Entry 3ZMT (X-ray diffraction, 3.10 A resolution); this record covers chains A and C of the 3 polymer chains in the assembly.

# Chain A
Protein: Lysine-specific histone demethylase 1A
Source organism: Homo sapiens
Notes: EC 1.-.-.-
UniProt: O60341 (KDM1A_HUMAN); aligned to UniProt positions 1-872 over residues -19 to 852 (the alignment contains insertions or deletions, so no single offset holds)
Sequence (872 residues; numbered -19 to 852; the number before each row is that of its first residue; numbers below 1 keep their minus sign (Met-19 is residue -19)):
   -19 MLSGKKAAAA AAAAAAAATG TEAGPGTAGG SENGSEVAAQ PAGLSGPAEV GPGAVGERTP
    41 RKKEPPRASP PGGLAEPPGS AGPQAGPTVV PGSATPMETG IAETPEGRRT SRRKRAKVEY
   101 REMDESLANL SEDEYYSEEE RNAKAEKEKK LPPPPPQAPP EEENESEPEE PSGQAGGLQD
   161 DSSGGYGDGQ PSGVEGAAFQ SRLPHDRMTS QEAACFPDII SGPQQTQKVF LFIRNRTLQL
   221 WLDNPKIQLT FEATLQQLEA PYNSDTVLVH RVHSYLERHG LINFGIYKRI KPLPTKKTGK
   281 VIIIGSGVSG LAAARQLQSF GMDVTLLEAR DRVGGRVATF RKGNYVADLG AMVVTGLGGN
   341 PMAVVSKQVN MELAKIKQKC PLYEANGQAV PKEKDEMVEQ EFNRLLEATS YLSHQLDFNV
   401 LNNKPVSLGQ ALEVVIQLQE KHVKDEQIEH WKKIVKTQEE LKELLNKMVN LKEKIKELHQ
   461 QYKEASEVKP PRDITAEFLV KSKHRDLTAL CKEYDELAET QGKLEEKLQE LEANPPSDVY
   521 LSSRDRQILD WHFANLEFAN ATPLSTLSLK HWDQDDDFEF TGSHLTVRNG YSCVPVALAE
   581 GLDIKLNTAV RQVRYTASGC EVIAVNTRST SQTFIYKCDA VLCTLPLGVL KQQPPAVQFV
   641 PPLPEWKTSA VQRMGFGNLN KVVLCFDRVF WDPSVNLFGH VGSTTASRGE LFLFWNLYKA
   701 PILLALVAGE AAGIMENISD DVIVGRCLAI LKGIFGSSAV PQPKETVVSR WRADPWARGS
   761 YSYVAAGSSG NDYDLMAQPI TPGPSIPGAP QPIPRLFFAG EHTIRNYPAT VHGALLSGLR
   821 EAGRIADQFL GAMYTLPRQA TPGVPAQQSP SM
Disordered / not traced: -19 to 171, 837-852
Sequence notes: conflict Pro171 (Ala191 in O60341)
Small-molecule neighbours: FAD (flavin-adenine dinucleotide): Ile284, Gly285, Ser286, Gly287, Val288, Ser289, Gly290, Leu307, Glu308, Ala309, Arg310, Gly314, Gly315, Arg316, Val317, Leu329, Gly330, Ala331, Met332, Val333, Thr588, Ala589, Val590, Thr624, Leu625, Pro626, Val629, Val637, Leu659, Lys661, Trp751, Trp756, Ser760, Tyr761, Gly800, Glu801, Ala809, Thr810, Val811, His812, Ala814

# Chain C
Protein: Peptide
Source organism: Homo sapiens
Sequence (6 residues; row label = number of the first residue in the row):
     1 PRSFLV

# How chain A and chain C interact
Contacting residue pairs (24):
  Thr335(A) - Phe4(C)
  Leu386(A) - Arg2(C)
  Asn535(A) - Leu5(C)
  Asn535(A) - Val6(C)  hydrogen bond (side chain-backbone)
  Leu536(A) - Leu5(C)  hydrophobic
  Phe538(A) - Phe4(C)
  Phe538(A) - Val6(C)  hydrophobic
  Ala539(A) - Pro1(C)
  Ala539(A) - Phe4(C)
  Ala539(A) - Leu5(C)
  Asn540(A) - Pro1(C)
  Trp552(A) - Arg2(C)
  Asp553(A) - Arg2(C)  salt bridge
  Asp555(A) - Pro1(C)
  Asp556(A) - Arg2(C)  salt bridge
  Glu559(A) - Ser3(C)
  His564(A) - Ser3(C)  hydrogen bond (side chain-backbone)
  Leu677(A) - Val6(C)  hydrophobic
  Leu693(A) - Val6(C)  hydrophobic
  Trp695(A) - Val6(C)  hydrophobic
  Tyr761(A) - Phe4(C)
  Ala809(A) - Pro1(C)
  Ala809(A) - Phe4(C)
  Thr810(A) - Phe4(C)
Also at the interface, not in a pair above, chain A (22 interface residues in all): Cys360, Trp531, Pro808

# Overview
Chain A and chain C form an interface of 22 and 6 residues respectively; the contacts include 2 hydrogen bonds
and 2 salt bridges. Polar contacts include Asp553(A)-Arg2(C), Asp556(A)-Arg2(C) and Asn535(A)-Val6(C). Bound
to chain A: flavin-adenine dinucleotide.
Here chain A is Lysine-specific histone demethylase 1A and chain C is Peptide, both from Homo sapiens. Entry
3ZMT (LSD1-CoREST in complex with PRSFLV peptide) was determined by X-ray diffraction, deposited together with
3ZMS, 3ZMU, 3ZMV, 3ZMZ, 3ZN0 and 3ZN1.
